Entry 6CX5 (X-ray diffraction, 2.40 A resolution); this record covers chains C and D of the 4 polymer chains in the assembly.

== Chain C ==
Molecule: Chimeric T cell antigen receptor alpha chain Va14, Va24, Ja18
Organism: Mus musculus
Sequence (209 residues; row label = number of the first residue in the row; numbering starts at 0):
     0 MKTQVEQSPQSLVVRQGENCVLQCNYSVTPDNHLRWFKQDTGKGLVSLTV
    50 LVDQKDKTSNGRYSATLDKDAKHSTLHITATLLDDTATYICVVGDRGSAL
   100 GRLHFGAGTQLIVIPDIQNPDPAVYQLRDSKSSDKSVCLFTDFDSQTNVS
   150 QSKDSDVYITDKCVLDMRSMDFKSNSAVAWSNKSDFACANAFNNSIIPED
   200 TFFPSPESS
Disordered / not traced: 0-1, 151-152, 183, 205-208
Disulfide bonds: Cys23-Cys90, Cys137-Cys187
Metal / ion sites: Na+: Leu99 (shared with 1 residue of chain A)
Residues lining bound ligands: FJM ((5R,6S,7S)-5,6-dihydroxy-7-(octanoylamino)-N-(8-phenyloctyl)-8-{[(2S,3R,4S,5R,6R)-3,4,5-trihydroxy-6-(hydroxymethyl)tetrahydro-2H-pyran-2-yl]oxy}octanamide (non-preferred name)): Pro29, Asp30, Asn31, Asp94, Arg95, Gly96

== Chain D ==
Molecule: Chimeric T cell antigen receptor beta chain Vb8.2, vb11
Organism: Mus musculus
Sequence (241 residues; row label = number of the first residue in the row; numbering starts at 0):
     0 MEAAVTQSPRNKVAVTGGKVTLSCNQTNNHNNMYWYRQDTGHGLRLIHYS
    50 YGAGSTEKGDIPDGYKASRPSQENFSLILELATPSQTSVYFCASGDEGYT
   100 QYFGPGTRLLVLEDLRNVTPPKVSLFEPSKAEISHTQKATLVCLATGFYP
   150 DHVELSWWVNGKEVHSGVCTDPQPLKEQPALNDSRYSLSSRLRVSATFWQ
   200 NPRNHFRCQVQFYGLSENDEWTQDRAKPVTQIVSAEAWGRA
Disordered / not traced: 0-1
Disulfide bonds: Cys23-Cys91, Cys142-Cys207

== Chain C / chain D interface ==
Residue-residue contacts (97; chain C residue first):
  Asn31(C) - Tyr98(D)
  His32(C) - Tyr98(D)
  Arg34(C) - Tyr98(D)
  Arg34(C) - Thr99(D)
  Phe36(C) - Phe102(D)  hydrophobic
  Gln38(C) - Gln37(D)  hydrogen bond
  Gln38(C) - Phe90(D)
  Gly41(C) - Arg107(D)
  Leu44(C) - Leu43(D)  hydrophobic
  Leu44(C) - Phe102(D)  hydrophobic
  Val51(C) - Tyr98(D)
  Ile89(C) - Gln37(D)
  Arg95(C) - Tyr98(D)
  Gly96(C) - Tyr98(D)
  Ser97(C) - Glu96(D)
  Ser97(C) - Gly97(D)
  Ser97(C) - Tyr98(D)
  Ala98(C) - Asn31(D)
  Ala98(C) - Tyr33(D)
  Ala98(C) - Asp95(D)
  Ala98(C) - Glu96(D)  hydrogen bond (backbone-backbone)
  Ala98(C) - Gly97(D)  hydrogen bond (backbone-backbone)
  Arg101(C) - Leu45(D)
  Arg101(C) - Tyr48(D)  hydrogen bond
  Arg101(C) - Asp59(D)  salt bridge
  Leu102(C) - Tyr35(D)
  Leu102(C) - Gln100(D)
  Phe104(C) - Tyr35(D)  hydrophobic
  Phe104(C) - Gly42(D)
  Phe104(C) - Leu43(D)
  Phe104(C) - Phe102(D)  hydrophobic
  Gly105(C) - Gly42(D)
  Ala106(C) - Gly40(D)
  Ala106(C) - His41(D)
  Ala106(C) - Gly42(D)
  Asp120(C) - His134(D)  salt bridge
  Tyr124(C) - Ser128(D)
  Tyr124(C) - Ala130(D)
  Tyr124(C) - Glu131(D)
  Tyr124(C) - His134(D)
  Tyr124(C) - Thr135(D)
  Gln125(C) - Ser128(D)
  Leu126(C) - Phe125(D)
  Leu126(C) - Glu126(D)
  Leu126(C) - Thr139(D)
  Arg127(C) - Phe125(D)
  Arg127(C) - Glu126(D)  hydrogen bond (backbone-backbone)
  Asp128(C) - Ser123(D)
  Asp128(C) - Leu124(D)
  Asp128(C) - Phe125(D)
  Ser129(C) - Leu124(D)  hydrogen bond (backbone-backbone)
  Ser129(C) - Glu126(D)
  Ser129(C) - Glu235(D)  hydrogen bond (side chain-backbone)
  Ser129(C) - Ala236(D)
  Lys130(C) - Glu235(D)  salt bridge
  Ser135(C) - Phe125(D)
  Val136(C) - Phe125(D)  hydrophobic
  Val136(C) - Leu143(D)  hydrophobic
  Leu138(C) - Thr139(D)
  Asp141(C) - Thr135(D)
  Asp141(C) - Arg192(D)  salt bridge
  Tyr157(C) - Leu174(D)  hydrophobic
  Tyr157(C) - Glu176(D)  hydrogen bond (side chain-backbone)
  Tyr157(C) - Gln177(D)  hydrogen bond
  Ile158(C) - Leu174(D)
  Thr159(C) - Asp170(D)
  Thr159(C) - Leu174(D)
  Thr159(C) - Ser188(D)
  Thr159(C) - Arg190(D)  hydrogen bond
  Asp160(C) - Arg190(D)
  Cys162(C) - Cys168(D)  disulfide
  Cys162(C) - Thr169(D)
  Val163(C) - Cys168(D)
  Leu164(C) - Gly166(D)
  Leu164(C) - Val167(D)
  Leu164(C) - Cys168(D)  hydrophobic
  Leu164(C) - Arg192(D)
  Asp165(C) - Ser165(D)
  Asp165(C) - Gly166(D)  hydrogen bond (backbone-backbone)
  Met166(C) - Lys137(D)
  Met166(C) - Ser165(D)
  Met166(C) - Gly166(D)
  Met166(C) - Arg192(D)
  Met166(C) - Val193(D)
  Arg167(C) - Ser165(D)  hydrogen bond (backbone-side chain)
  Met169(C) - Ser194(D)
  Phe171(C) - Lys137(D)
  Phe171(C) - Arg192(D)
  Ser173(C) - Arg192(D)  hydrogen bond
  Ser175(C) - Arg190(D)  hydrogen bond
  Ala176(C) - Arg190(D)
  Val177(C) - Ser188(D)
  Val177(C) - Arg190(D)
  Trp179(C) - Leu143(D)  hydrophobic
  Trp179(C) - Ser186(D)
  Phe201(C) - His134(D)
  Pro203(C) - Ala130(D)  hydrophobic
Other interface residues (no listed pair), chain C (56 interface residues in all): Lys42, Gly43, Val49, Leu99, Lys134, Thr140, Ser154
Other interface residues (no listed pair), chain D (55 interface residues in all): Tyr50, Pro104, Pro127, Val141, His164, Lys175
Inter-chain disulfides: Cys162(C)-Cys168(D)

== Overview ==
56 residues of chain C and 55 residues of chain D are in contact; the contacts include 1 disulfide bond, 14
hydrogen bonds and 4 salt bridges. Polar pairs include Arg101(C)-Asp59(D), Asp120(C)-His134(D) and
Lys130(C)-Glu235(D). Chain C binds compound FJM.
Here chain C is Chimeric T cell antigen receptor alpha chain Va14, Va24, Ja18 and chain D is Chimeric T cell
antigen receptor beta chain Vb8.2, vb11, both from Mus musculus. Entry 6CX5 (Structure of alpha-GSA[8,8P]
bound by CD1d and in complex with the Va14Vb8.2 TCR) was determined by X-ray diffraction, deposited together
with 6C5M, 6C69, 6C6A, 6C6C, 6C6E, 6C6H and 10 further entries.
